Entry 1YAU (X-ray diffraction, 2.40 A resolution); this record covers chains D and E of the 21 polymer chains in the assembly.

== Chain D (and E) ==
Name: Proteasome alpha subunit
From: Thermoplasma acidophilum
Notes: EC 3.4.25.1; chain E of this document is another copy of the same molecule, construct and numbering; everything in this record applies to it too
UniProtKB: P25156 (PSMA_THEAC); residues 1-233 here = UniProt positions 1-233
Chain sequence (233 residues; numbered 1 to 233; the number before each row is that of its first residue):
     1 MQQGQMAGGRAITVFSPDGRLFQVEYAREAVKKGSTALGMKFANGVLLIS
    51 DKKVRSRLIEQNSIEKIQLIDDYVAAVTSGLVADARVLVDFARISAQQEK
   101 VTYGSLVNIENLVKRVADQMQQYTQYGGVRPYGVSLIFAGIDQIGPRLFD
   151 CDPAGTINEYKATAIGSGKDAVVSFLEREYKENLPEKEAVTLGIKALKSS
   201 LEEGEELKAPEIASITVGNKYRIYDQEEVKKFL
Disordered / not traced: 1-11
Differences from the reference sequence: engineered mutation Gly-8 (Tyr in P25156), Gly-9 (Asp in P25156)

== Interface between chain D and chain E ==
Contacting residue pairs (68; chain D residue first):
  Thr-13(D) / Ile-12(E)
  Thr-13(D) / Arg-130(E)
  Val-14(D) / Ile-12(E)  hydrophobic
  Val-14(D) / Gln-23(E)
  Phe-15(D) / Gln-23(E)  hydrogen bond (backbone-side chain)
  Phe-15(D) / Tyr-26(E)  hydrophobic
  Phe-15(D) / Ala-27(E)  hydrophobic
  Phe-15(D) / Leu-81(E)  hydrophobic
  Phe-15(D) / Arg-130(E)
  Phe-15(D) / Pro-131(E)
  Phe-15(D) / Gly-133(E)
  Ser-16(D) / Tyr-26(E)
  Pro-17(D) / Tyr-26(E)  hydrophobic
  Pro-17(D) / Glu-29(E)
  Asp-18(D) / Glu-29(E)
  Asp-18(D) / Lys-33(E)  hydrogen bond (backbone-side chain)
  Gly-19(D) / Tyr-26(E)
  Gly-19(D) / Glu-29(E)
  Gly-19(D) / Ala-30(E)
  Arg-20(D) / Lys-33(E)
  Leu-21(D) / Leu-81(E)  hydrophobic
  Leu-21(D) / Arg-130(E)
  Lys-41(D) / Glu-60(E)  salt bridge
  Glu-110(D) / Ser-63(E)  hydrogen bond
  Lys-114(D) / Arg-86(E)
  Ala-117(D) / Arg-86(E)
  Asp-118(D) / Arg-86(E)  salt bridge
  Asp-118(D) / Val-87(E)
  Asp-118(D) / Asp-90(E)
  Gln-121(D) / Ala-83(E)
  Gln-121(D) / Asp-84(E)  hydrogen bond
  Gln-121(D) / Val-87(E)
  Gln-121(D) / Arg-130(E)
  Thr-124(D) / Arg-130(E)  hydrogen bond (backbone-side chain)
  Gln-125(D) / Tyr-123(E)
  Gln-125(D) / Val-129(E)
  Gln-125(D) / Arg-130(E)  hydrogen bond (side chain-backbone)
  Gln-125(D) / Pro-131(E)
  Gln-125(D) / Tyr-132(E)
  Tyr-126(D) / Tyr-123(E)  hydrogen bond
  Tyr-126(D) / Gly-128(E)
  Tyr-126(D) / Val-129(E)  hydrophobic
  Gly-127(D) / Gly-128(E)  hydrogen bond (backbone-backbone)
  Ala-154(D) / Ala-83(E)
  Gly-155(D) / Ala-83(E)
  Gly-155(D) / Arg-86(E)  hydrogen bond (backbone-side chain)
  Thr-156(D) / Val-82(E)
  Glu-159(D) / Ile-59(E)
  Glu-159(D) / Glu-60(E)  hydrogen bond (backbone-backbone)
  Glu-159(D) / Ser-63(E)  hydrogen bond
  Tyr-160(D) / Leu-58(E)
  Tyr-160(D) / Ile-59(E)  hydrophobic
  Tyr-160(D) / Glu-60(E)
  Lys-161(D) / Arg-57(E)
  Lys-161(D) / Leu-58(E)  hydrogen bond (backbone-backbone)
  Lys-161(D) / Ile-59(E)
  Lys-161(D) / Glu-60(E)
  Lys-161(D) / Gln-61(E)
  Ala-162(D) / Leu-58(E)
  Val-173(D) / Leu-58(E)
  Leu-176(D) / Arg-57(E)  hydrogen bond (backbone-side chain)
  Leu-176(D) / Leu-58(E)
  Glu-177(D) / Ser-56(E)  hydrogen bond
  Glu-177(D) / Arg-57(E)  hydrogen bond (backbone-side chain)
  Glu-177(D) / Leu-58(E)
  Arg-178(D) / Arg-57(E)
  Tyr-180(D) / Arg-57(E)  hydrogen bond (backbone-side chain)
  Tyr-180(D) / Leu-58(E)  hydrophobic
Interface residues without a listed pair, chain D (36 interface residues in all): Arg-147, Phe-149, Ile-157, Asn-158, Glu-179
Interface residues without a listed pair, chain E (30 interface residues in all): Arg-55, Ile-64

== In short ==
Chain D and chain E form an interface of 36 and 30 residues respectively, with 16 hydrogen bonds and 2 salt
bridges. Polar pairs include Lys-41(D)/Glu-60(E), Asp-118(D)/Arg-86(E) and Phe-15(D)/Gln-23(E).
Chain D and chain E are both Proteasome alpha subunit (Thermoplasma acidophilum); the structure, Structure of
Archeabacterial 20S proteasome- PA26 complex, was determined by X-ray diffraction together with 1Z7Q, 1YA7 and
1YAR from the same study.
